Entry 9K20 (electron microscopy, 2.65 A resolution); this record covers chains C and D of the 5 polymer chains in the assembly.

# Chain C
Molecule: Guanine nucleotide-binding protein G(I)/G(S)/G(T) subunit beta-1
Organism: Homo sapiens
UniProt: P62873 (GBB1_HUMAN); residues 2-340 here = UniProt positions 2-340
Sequence (358 residues; numbered -17 to 340; the number before each row is that of its first residue; numbers below 1 keep their minus sign (Met-17 is residue -17)):
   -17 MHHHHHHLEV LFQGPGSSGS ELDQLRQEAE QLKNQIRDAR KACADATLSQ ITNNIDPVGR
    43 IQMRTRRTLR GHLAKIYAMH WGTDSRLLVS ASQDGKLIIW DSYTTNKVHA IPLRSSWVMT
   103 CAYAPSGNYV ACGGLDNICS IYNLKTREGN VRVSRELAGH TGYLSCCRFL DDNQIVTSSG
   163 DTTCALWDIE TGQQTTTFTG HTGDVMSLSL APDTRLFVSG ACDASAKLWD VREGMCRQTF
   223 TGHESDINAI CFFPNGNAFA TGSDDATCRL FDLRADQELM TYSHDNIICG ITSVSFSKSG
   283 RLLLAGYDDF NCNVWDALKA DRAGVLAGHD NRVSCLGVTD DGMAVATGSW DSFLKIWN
Disordered / not traced: -17 to 9
Sequence notes: initiating methionine (-17); expression tag (-16 to 1)
UniProt features mapped onto this chain:
  - modified residue: Ser2 (N-acetylserine), His266 (Phosphohistidine)
  - natural variant: Leu30 (L30F: In MRD42; uncertain significance), Arg52 (R52G: In MRD42), Gly64 (G64V: In MRD42), Asp76 (D76E: In MRD42; D76G: In MRD42), Gly77 (G77S: In MRD42), Lys78 (K78R: In MRD42), Ile80 (I80N: In MRD42; I80T: In MRD42), His91 (H91R: In MRD42; uncertain significance), Ala92 (A92T: In MRD42), Pro94 (P94S: In MRD42), Leu95 (L95P: In MRD42), Arg96 (R96L: In MRD42), 5 further natural variant entries in UniProt

# Chain D
Molecule: Guanine nucleotide-binding protein G(I)/G(S)/G(O) subunit gamma-2
Organism: Homo sapiens
UniProt: P59768 (GBG2_HUMAN); residues 1-71 here = UniProt positions 1-71
Sequence (71 residues; row label = number of the first residue in the row):
     1 MASNNTASIA QARKLVEQLK MEANIDRIKV SKAAADLMAY CEAHAKEDPL LTPVPASENP
    61 FREKKFFCAI L
Disordered / not traced: 1-11, 62-71
UniProt features mapped onto this chain:
  - modified residue: Ala2 (N-acetylalanine), Cys68 (Cysteine methyl ester)
  - lipidation: Cys68 (S-geranylgeranyl cysteine)

# Interface between chain C and chain D
Pairs across the interface (58):
  Ala11(C) with Leu15(D), hydrophobic; Leu19(D)
  Leu14(C) with Leu19(D), hydrophobic; Lys20(D)
  Ile18(C) with Glu22(D); Ala23(D), hydrophobic; Arg27(D)
  Ala21(C) with Arg27(D)
  Cys25(C) with Val30(D)
  Ala26(C) with Val30(D), hydrophobic
  Asp27(C) with Val30(D); Ser31(D), hydrogen bond (side chain-backbone)
  Ala28(C) with Val30(D); Ser31(D)
  Val40(C) with Leu51(D), hydrophobic
  Arg48(C) with Phe61(D)
  Arg49(C) with Pro60(D), hydrogen bond (side chain-backbone); Phe61(D), hydrogen bond (side chain-backbone)
  Ser84(C) with Phe61(D)
  Tyr85(C) with Pro60(D); Phe61(D), hydrophobic
  Phe235(C) with Leu37(D), hydrophobic; Tyr40(D), hydrophobic; Cys41(D), hydrophobic
  Pro236(C) with Tyr40(D)
  Asn237(C) with Tyr40(D)
  Ala240(C) with Leu37(D), hydrophobic
  Asp254(C) with Ala33(D)
  Arg256(C) with Arg27(D)
  Ala257(C) with Arg27(D); Val30(D), hydrophobic
  Gln259(C) with Val30(D)
  Leu261(C) with Leu37(D), hydrophobic
  Ser279(C) with Asp48(D); Leu50(D)
  Lys280(C) with Tyr40(D); Asp48(D)
  Ser281(C) with Tyr40(D); Cys41(D), hydrogen bond (backbone-side chain); His44(D); Asp48(D), hydrogen bond
  Gly282(C) with Cys41(D), hydrogen bond (backbone-side chain)
  Arg283(C) with Cys41(D); Leu51(D)
  Leu284(C) with Leu50(D), hydrophobic; Leu51(D), hydrophobic
  Leu300(C) with Cys41(D), hydrophobic
  Asp323(C) with Pro49(D)
  Gly324(C) with Pro49(D); Leu50(D)
  Met325(C) with Pro49(D), hydrophobic; Pro60(D), hydrophobic
  Ala326(C) with Phe61(D), hydrophobic
  Val327(C) with Leu50(D), hydrophobic
  Ile338(C) with Phe61(D), hydrophobic
  Asn340(C) with Leu50(D); Asn59(D), hydrogen bond; Phe61(D)
Interface residues without a listed pair, chain C (47 interface residues in all): Lys15, Leu30, Ile33, Ile43, Met45, Arg219, Gln220, Asn239, Leu252, Asp258, Val320
Interface residues without a listed pair, chain D (26 interface residues in all): Ile25, Ala34, Met38, Ala45, Glu47, Glu58

# Summary
Chain C and chain D form an interface of 47 and 26 residues respectively, with 7 hydrogen bonds. Polar pairs
include Asp27(C)-Ser31(D), Arg49(C)-Pro60(D) and Arg49(C)-Phe61(D).
Chain C is Guanine nucleotide-binding protein G(I)/G(S)/G(T) subunit beta-1 and chain D is Guanine
nucleotide-binding protein G(I)/G(S)/G(O) subunit gamma-2, both from Homo sapiens; the structure, Cryo-EM
structure of ATP-bound P2Y purinoceptor 2-miniGo-scFv16 complex, was determined by electron microscopy,
deposited together with 9K0K, 9K0X and 9K25.
